7OBB - chains A and E of the 15 polymer chains in the assembly; structure by electron microscopy, 3.30 A resolution.

[Chain A]
Name: DNA-directed RNA polymerase I subunit RPA1
Organism: Homo sapiens
Notes: EC 2.7.7.6
Reference sequence: O95602 (RPA1_HUMAN); residue numbers follow UniProt; this construct covers 1-1720
Sequence (1720 residues; row label = number of the first residue in the row):
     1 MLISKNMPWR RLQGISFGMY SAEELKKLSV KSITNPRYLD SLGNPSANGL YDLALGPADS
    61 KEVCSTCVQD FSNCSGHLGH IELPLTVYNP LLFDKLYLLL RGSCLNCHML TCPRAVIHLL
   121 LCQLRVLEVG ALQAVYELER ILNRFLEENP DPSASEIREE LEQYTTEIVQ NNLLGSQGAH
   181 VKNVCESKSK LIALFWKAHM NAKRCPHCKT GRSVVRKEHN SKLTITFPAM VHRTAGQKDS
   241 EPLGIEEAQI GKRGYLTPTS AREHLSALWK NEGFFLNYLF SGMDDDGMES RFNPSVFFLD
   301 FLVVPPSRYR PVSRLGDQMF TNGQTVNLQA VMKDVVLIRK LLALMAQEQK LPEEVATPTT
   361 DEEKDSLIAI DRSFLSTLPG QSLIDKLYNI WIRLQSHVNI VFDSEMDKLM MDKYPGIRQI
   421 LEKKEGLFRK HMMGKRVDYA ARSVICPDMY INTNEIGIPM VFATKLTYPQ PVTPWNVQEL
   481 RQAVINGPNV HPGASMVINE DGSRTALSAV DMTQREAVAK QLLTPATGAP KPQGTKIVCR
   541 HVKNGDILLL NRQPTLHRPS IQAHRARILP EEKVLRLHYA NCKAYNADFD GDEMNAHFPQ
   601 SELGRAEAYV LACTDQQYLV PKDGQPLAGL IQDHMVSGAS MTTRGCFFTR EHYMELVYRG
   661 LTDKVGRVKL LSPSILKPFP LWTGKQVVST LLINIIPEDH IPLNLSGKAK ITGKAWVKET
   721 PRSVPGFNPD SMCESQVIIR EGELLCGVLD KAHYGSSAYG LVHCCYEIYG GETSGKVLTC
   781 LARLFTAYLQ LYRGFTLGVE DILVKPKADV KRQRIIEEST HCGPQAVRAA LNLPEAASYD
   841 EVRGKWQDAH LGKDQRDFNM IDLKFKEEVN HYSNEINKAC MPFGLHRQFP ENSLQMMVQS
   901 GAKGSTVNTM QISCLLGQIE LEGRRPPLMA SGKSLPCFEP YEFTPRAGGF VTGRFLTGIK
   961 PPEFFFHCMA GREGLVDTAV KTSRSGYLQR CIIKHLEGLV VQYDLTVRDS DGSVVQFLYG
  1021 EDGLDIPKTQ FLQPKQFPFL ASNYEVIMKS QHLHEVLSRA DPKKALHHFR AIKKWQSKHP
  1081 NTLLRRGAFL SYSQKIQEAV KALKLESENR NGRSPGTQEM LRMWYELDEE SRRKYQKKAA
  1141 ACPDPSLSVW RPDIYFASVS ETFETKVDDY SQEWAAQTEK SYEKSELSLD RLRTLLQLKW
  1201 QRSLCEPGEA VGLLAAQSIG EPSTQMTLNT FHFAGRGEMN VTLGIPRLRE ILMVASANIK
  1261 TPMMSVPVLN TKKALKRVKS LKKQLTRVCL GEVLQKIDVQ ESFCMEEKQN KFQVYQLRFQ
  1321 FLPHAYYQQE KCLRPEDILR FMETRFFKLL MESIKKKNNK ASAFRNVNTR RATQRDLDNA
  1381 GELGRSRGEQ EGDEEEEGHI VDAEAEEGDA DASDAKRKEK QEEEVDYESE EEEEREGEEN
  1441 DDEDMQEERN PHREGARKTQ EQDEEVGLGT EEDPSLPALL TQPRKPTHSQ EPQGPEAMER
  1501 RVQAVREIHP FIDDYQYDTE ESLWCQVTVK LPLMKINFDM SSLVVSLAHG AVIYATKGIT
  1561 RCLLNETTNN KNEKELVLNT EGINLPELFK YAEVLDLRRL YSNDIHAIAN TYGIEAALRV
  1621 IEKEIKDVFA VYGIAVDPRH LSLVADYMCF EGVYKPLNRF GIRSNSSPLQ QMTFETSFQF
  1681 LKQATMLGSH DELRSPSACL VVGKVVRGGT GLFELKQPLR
Not modelled in the structure: 1-4, 228-253, 284-290, 348-373, 525-535, 982-985, 1230-1238, 1361-1364, 1377-1395, 1402-1500, 1720
Bound ions: Zn2+ site 1: C64, C67, H77; Zn2+ site 2: C104, C107, C205

[Chain E]
Name: DNA-directed RNA polymerases I, II, and III subunit RPABC1
Organism: Homo sapiens
Reference sequence: P19388 (RPAB1_HUMAN); residue numbers follow UniProt; this construct covers 1-210
Sequence (210 residues; each row starts with the number of its first residue):
     1 MDDEEETYRL WKIRKTIMQL CHDRGYLVTQ DELDQTLEEF KAQFGDKPSE GRPRRTDLTV
    61 LVAHNDDPTD QMFVFFPEEP KVGIKTIKVY CQRMQEENIT RALIVVQQGM TPSAKQSLVD
   121 MAPKYILEQF LQQELLINIT EHELVPEHVV MTKEEVTELL ARYKLRENQL PRIQAGDPVA
   181 RYFGIKRGQV VKIIRPSETA GRYITYRLVQ
Construct notes: conflict F44 (Ser in P19388)

[How chain A and chain E interact]
Pairs across the interface - 138 pairs, chain A then chain E:
  G130(A) with N168(E), hydrogen bond (backbone-side chain)
  A131(A) with N168(E)
  L132(A) with N168(E); R172(E); Q210(E)
  Q133(A) with R187(E); G188(E)
  Y136(A) with V119(E); R187(E)
  R140(A) with D120(E); P123(E)
  N143(A) with D120(E)
  R144(A) with D120(E), hydrogen bond (backbone-side chain); M121(E); A122(E); P123(E)
  E147(A) with Q116(E); D120(E)
  G178(A) with R166(E), hydrogen bond (backbone-side chain); N168(E)
  V181(A) with R166(E); N168(E); Q169(E)
  N183(A) with N168(E); L170(E); R172(E)
  V184(A) with N168(E)
  D1004(A) with Y163(E)
  T1006(A) with Y163(E)
  R1008(A) with Y163(E), hydrogen bond (side chain-backbone); K164(E)
  D1011(A) with Q169(E)
  G1012(A) with Q169(E)
  S1013(A) with Q169(E)
  V1014(A) with L165(E), hydrophobic; Q169(E), hydrogen bond (backbone-backbone); P171(E)
  Q1016(A) with Y203(E)
  F1017(A) with Y203(E), hydrogen bond (backbone-side chain); I204(E); T205(E); Y206(E)
  L1018(A) with Y203(E)
  G1020(A) with T199(E), hydrogen bond (backbone-side chain)
  E1021(A) with R195(E), salt bridge; S197(E), hydrogen bond; A200(E); Y203(E)
  D1022(A) with A200(E)
  Q1076(A) with R202(E)
  R1085(A) with Q19(E), hydrogen bond (side chain-backbone); H22(E); D23(E); N138(E); T140(E)
  R1086(A) with H22(E), hydrogen bond (backbone-side chain)
  F1089(A) with L27(E), hydrophobic; V28(E); T29(E)
  L1090(A) with H22(E); Q30(E)
  S1093(A) with T29(E), hydrogen bond
  Q1094(A) with Q30(E)
  K1101(A) with D31(E), salt bridge
  N1109(A) with Q43(E), hydrogen bond
  N1111(A) with T59(E); V60(E); L61(E); F73(E)
  G1112(A) with R14(E), hydrogen bond (backbone-side chain); V60(E)
  R1113(A) with M18(E); L27(E), hydrogen bond (side chain-backbone); E32(E), salt bridge; Q43(E); V60(E); L61(E); V62(E)
  S1114(A) with Q43(E)
  T1117(A) with T29(E); E32(E), hydrogen bond
  M1120(A) with T29(E)
  L1121(A) with L27(E), hydrophobic
  Y1125(A) with L27(E); A63(E)
  C1142(A) with R202(E), hydrogen bond
  P1143(A) with R202(E), hydrogen bond (backbone-side chain)
  D1144(A) with R202(E); I204(E)
  P1145(A) with R202(E); I204(E)
  S1148(A) with R162(E), hydrogen bond (backbone-side chain); I204(E)
  S1160(A) with A200(E)
  T1162(A) with T199(E), hydrogen bond (side chain-backbone); A200(E), hydrogen bond (side chain-backbone); G201(E)
  P1586(A) with Q133(E)
  F1589(A) with L136(E); I137(E), hydrophobic
  E1593(A) with Y8(E), hydrogen bond
  L1597(A) with I137(E), hydrophobic
  R1598(A) with E141(E), salt bridge; H142(E); E143(E), salt bridge
  R1599(A) with E143(E)
  L1600(A) with H142(E), hydrogen bond (backbone-side chain)
  N1610(A) with P178(E)
  T1611(A) with P178(E)
  Y1612(A) with I139(E), hydrophobic; H142(E)
  G1613(A) with D177(E)
  I1614(A) with D177(E)
  E1615(A) with L144(E); P146(E); H148(E); I193(E); R195(E), salt bridge; R207(E), salt bridge
  A1616(A) with L144(E); V145(E), hydrophobic
  L1618(A) with R195(E); R207(E)
  R1619(A) with L144(E); P196(E); S197(E)
  V1620(A) with L144(E), hydrophobic
  P1638(A) with E198(E)
  D1646(A) with R195(E), salt bridge
  C1649(A) with R207(E), hydrogen bond (backbone-side chain)
  F1650(A) with L170(E); P171(E); R172(E), hydrogen bond (backbone-backbone); R207(E)
  E1651(A) with R172(E); Q174(E)
  G1652(A) with R172(E)
  V1653(A) with Q174(E)
Interface residues without a listed pair, chain A (83 interface residues in all): I1072, W1075, G1087, E1098, W1124, E1161, K1590, A1592, R1639
Interface residues without a listed pair, chain E (77 interface residues in all): R9, L33, F44, D57, N65, R93, I173, V179, K192

[Overview]
83 residues of chain A face 77 of chain E across their interface, with 24 hydrogen bonds and 8 salt bridges.
Among the polar pairs are E1021(A)-R195(E), K1101(A)-D31(E) and R1113(A)-E32(E). C64(A), C67(A) and H77(A)
form the Zn2+ site 1.
Chain A is DNA-directed RNA polymerase I subunit RPA1 and chain E is DNA-directed RNA polymerases I, II, and
III subunit RPABC1, both from Homo sapiens; the structure, Cryo-EM structure of human RNA Polymerase I Open
Complex, was determined by electron microscopy together with 7OB9 and 7OBA from the same study.
